Entry 9JTU (electron microscopy, 3.43 A resolution); this record covers chains C and G of the 10 polymer chains in the assembly.

[Chain C]
Molecule: V(D)J recombination-activating protein 1
Source organism: Mus musculus
Notes: EC 3.1.-.-, 2.3.2.27
UniProt: P15919 (RAG1_MOUSE); residue numbers follow UniProt; this construct covers 1-1040
Amino-acid sequence (1040 residues; each row starts with the number of its first residue):
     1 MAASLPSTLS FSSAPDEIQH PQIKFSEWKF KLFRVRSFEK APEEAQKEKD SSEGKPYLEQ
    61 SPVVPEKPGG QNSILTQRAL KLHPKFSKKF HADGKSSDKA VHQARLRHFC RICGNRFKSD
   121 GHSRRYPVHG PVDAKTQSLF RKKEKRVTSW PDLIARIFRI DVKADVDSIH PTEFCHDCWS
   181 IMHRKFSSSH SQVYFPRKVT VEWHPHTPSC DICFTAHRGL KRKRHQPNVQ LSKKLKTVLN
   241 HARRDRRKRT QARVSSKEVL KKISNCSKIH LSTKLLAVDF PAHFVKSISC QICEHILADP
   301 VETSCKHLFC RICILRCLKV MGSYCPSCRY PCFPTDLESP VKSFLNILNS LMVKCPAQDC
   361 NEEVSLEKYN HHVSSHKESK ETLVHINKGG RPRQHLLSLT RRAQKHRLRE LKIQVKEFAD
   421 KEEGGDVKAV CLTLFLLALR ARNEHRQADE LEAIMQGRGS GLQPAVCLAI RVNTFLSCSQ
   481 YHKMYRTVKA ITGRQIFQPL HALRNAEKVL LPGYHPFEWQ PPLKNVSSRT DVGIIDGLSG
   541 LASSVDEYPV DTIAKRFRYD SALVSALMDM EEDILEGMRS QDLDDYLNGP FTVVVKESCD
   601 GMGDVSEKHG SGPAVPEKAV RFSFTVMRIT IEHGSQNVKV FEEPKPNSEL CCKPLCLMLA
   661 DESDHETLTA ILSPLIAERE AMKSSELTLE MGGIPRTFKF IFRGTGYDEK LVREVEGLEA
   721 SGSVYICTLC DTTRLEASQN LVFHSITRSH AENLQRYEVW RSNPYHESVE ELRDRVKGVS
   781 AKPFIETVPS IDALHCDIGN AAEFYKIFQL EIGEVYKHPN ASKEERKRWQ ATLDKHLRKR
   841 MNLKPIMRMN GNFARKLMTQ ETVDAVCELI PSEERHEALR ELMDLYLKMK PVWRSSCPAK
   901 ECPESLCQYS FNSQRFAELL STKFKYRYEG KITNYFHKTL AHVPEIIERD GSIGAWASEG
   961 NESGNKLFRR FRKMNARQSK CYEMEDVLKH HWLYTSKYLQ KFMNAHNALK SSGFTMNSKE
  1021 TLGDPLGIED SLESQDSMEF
Disordered / not traced: 1-384, 1008-1040
Swiss-Prot annotation at these positions:
  - zinc finger: Cys-290 to Arg-329 (RING-type), Leu-351 to Lys-380 (RAG1-type)
  - DNA-binding region: Gly-389 to Gln-456 (NBD)
  - binding site (Zn(2+)): Cys-266, His-270, Cys-290, Cys-293, His-295, Cys-305, His-307, Cys-310, Cys-313, Cys-325, Cys-328, Cys-355, Cys-360, His-372, His-376
  - binding site (a divalent metal cation): Asp-600, Asp-708, Glu-962
  - site: Trp-893 (Essential for DNA hairpin formation, participates in base-stacking interactions near the cleavage site)
  - cross-link: Lys-233 (Glycyl lysine isopeptide (Lys-Gly) (interchain with G-Cter in ubiquitin))
  - mutagenesis: Lys-233 (K233M: Abolishes autoubiquitination), His-307 (H307A: Displays lower E3 ligase activity and affects the joining step of V(D)J recombination), Cys-325 (C325G: Loss of E3 ligase activity and affects the joining step of V(D)J recombination), Arg-391 (R391A: Defects in converting nicked products to hairpins; R391L: Impairs DNA-binding and hairpin formation while maintaining some nicking activity), Arg-393 (R393A: Impairs DNA-binding and hairpin formation while maintaining some nicking activity), Arg-401 (R401A: Allows robust hairpin activity), Arg-402 (R402A: Defects in converting nicked products to hairpins), Lys-405 (K405A: Reduced hairpin activity), His-406 (H406A: Allows robust hairpin activity), Arg-407 (R407A: Impairs DNA-binding and reduces hairpin formation without affecting nicking activity), Asn-443 (N443A: Impairs DNA-binding; when associated with A-445), His-445 (H445A: Impairs DNA-binding; when associated with A-443), 23 further mutagenesis entries in UniProt
Bound ions: Ca2+: Asp-600 (shared with DG41(G) of chain G); Zn2+: Cys-727, Cys-730, His-937, His-942

[Chain G]
Molecule: 39-nt DNA strand
Sequence (39 nucleotides; numbered 3 to 41; the number before each row is that of its first residue):
     3 GGTTTTTGTC TGGCTTCACA CTTGATTTGC ATCACTGTG
Bound ions: Ca2+: DG41 (shared with Asp-600(C) of chain C)

[Interface between chain C and chain G]
Pairs across the interface (18; chain C residue first):
  Arg-442(C) with DT18(G), salt bridge to the phosphate
  Asn-443(C) with DT18(G), sugar contact
  Arg-446(C) with DC19(G), salt bridge to the phosphate
  Leu-794(C) with DG41(G), base contact
  His-795(C) with DG41(G), hydrogen bond to the phosphate
  Asn-850(C) with DG41(G), base contact
  Gly-851(C) with DG41(G), hydrogen bond to the base
  Asn-852(C) with DG39(G), hydrogen bond to the base; DT40(G), base contact; DG41(G), base contact
  Arg-855(C) with DG41(G), base contact
  Glu-959(C) with DG41(G), base contact
  Glu-962(C) with DT40(G), sugar contact; DG41(G), base contact
  Ser-963(C) with DT40(G), base contact
  Lys-966(C) with DG39(G), hydrogen bond to the base; DT40(G), sugar contact
  Arg-969(C) with DG41(G), salt bridge to the phosphate
Also at the interface, not in a pair above, chain C (18 interface residues in all): Glu-422, Met-602, Gly-603, Asn-842
Also at the interface, not in a pair above, chain G (8 interface residues in all): DT7, DT17, DC37

[Overview]
18 residues of chain C face 8 of chain G across their interface, with 4 hydrogen bonds and 3 salt bridges.
Among the polar pairs are Gly-851(C)/DG41(G), Asn-852(C)/DG39(G) and Lys-966(C)/DG39(G).
Chain C is V(D)J recombination-activating protein 1 (Mus musculus) and chain G is a 39-nt DNA strand; the
structure, CryoEM structure of mouse RAG SEC-1DNA (23RSS side), was determined by electron microscopy together
with 9JPU, 9JPX, 9JQN and 9JTS from the same study.
